Entry 5BKN (X-ray diffraction, 3.00 A resolution); this record covers chains I and m of the 39 polymer chains in the assembly.

# Chain I
Protein: Coat protein
From: Satellite tobacco mosaic virus
Reference sequence: P17574 (COAT_STMV); residue numbers follow UniProt; this construct covers 1-159
Amino-acid sequence (159 residues; numbered 1 to 159; the number before each row is that of its first residue):
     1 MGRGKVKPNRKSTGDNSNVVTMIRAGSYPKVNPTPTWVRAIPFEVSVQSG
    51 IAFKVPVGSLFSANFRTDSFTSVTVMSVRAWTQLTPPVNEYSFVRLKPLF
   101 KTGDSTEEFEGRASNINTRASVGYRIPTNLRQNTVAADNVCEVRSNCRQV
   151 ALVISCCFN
Unresolved in the structure: 1-15

# Chain m
Molecule: 9-nt RNA strand
From: Satellite tobacco mosaic virus
Sequence (9 nucleotides; row label = number of the first residue in the row):
   183 UUUUUUUUU
Unresolved in the structure: 191

# Interface between chain I and chain m
Contacting residue pairs - 10 pairs, chain I then chain m:
  Val38(I) - U186(m)  hydrogen bond to the sugar
  Val38(I) - U187(m)  sugar contact
  Arg39(I) - U186(m)  sugar contact
  Arg39(I) - U187(m)  sugar contact
  Ala40(I) - U187(m)  sugar contact
  Met76(I) - U187(m)  sugar contact
  Ser77(I) - U188(m)  phosphate contact
  Arg79(I) - U188(m)  salt bridge to the phosphate
  Ser155(I) - U187(m)  hydrogen bond to the phosphate
  Ser155(I) - U188(m)  hydrogen bond to the phosphate
Also at the interface, not in a pair above, chain I (9 interface residues in all): Arg125, Arg131
Also at the interface, not in a pair above, chain m (4 interface residues in all): U189

# Overview
9 residues of chain I and 4 residues of chain m are in contact, with 3 hydrogen bonds and 1 salt bridge. Polar
contacts include Val38(I)-U186(m), Ser155(I)-U187(m) and Ser155(I)-U188(m).
Chain I is Coat protein and chain m is a 9-nt RNA strand, both from Satellite tobacco mosaic virus; the
structure, Crystallographic structure of a cubic crystal form of STMV (84.5 degree rotation) grown from
chloride, was determined by X-ray diffraction (same publication as 5BKL, 7M2T, 7M2V, 7M3T, 7M50 and 7M57).
